8UFI - chains A and B of the 4 polymer chains in the assembly; structure by electron microscopy, 3.10 A resolution.

[Chain A]
Name: Rod cGMP-specific 3', 5'-cyclic phosphodiesterase subunit alpha
Source organism: Bos taurus
Notes: EC 3.1.4.35
UniProtKB: P11541 (PDE6A_BOVIN); residue numbers follow UniProt; this construct covers 1-859
Chain sequence (859 residues; each row starts with the number of its first residue):
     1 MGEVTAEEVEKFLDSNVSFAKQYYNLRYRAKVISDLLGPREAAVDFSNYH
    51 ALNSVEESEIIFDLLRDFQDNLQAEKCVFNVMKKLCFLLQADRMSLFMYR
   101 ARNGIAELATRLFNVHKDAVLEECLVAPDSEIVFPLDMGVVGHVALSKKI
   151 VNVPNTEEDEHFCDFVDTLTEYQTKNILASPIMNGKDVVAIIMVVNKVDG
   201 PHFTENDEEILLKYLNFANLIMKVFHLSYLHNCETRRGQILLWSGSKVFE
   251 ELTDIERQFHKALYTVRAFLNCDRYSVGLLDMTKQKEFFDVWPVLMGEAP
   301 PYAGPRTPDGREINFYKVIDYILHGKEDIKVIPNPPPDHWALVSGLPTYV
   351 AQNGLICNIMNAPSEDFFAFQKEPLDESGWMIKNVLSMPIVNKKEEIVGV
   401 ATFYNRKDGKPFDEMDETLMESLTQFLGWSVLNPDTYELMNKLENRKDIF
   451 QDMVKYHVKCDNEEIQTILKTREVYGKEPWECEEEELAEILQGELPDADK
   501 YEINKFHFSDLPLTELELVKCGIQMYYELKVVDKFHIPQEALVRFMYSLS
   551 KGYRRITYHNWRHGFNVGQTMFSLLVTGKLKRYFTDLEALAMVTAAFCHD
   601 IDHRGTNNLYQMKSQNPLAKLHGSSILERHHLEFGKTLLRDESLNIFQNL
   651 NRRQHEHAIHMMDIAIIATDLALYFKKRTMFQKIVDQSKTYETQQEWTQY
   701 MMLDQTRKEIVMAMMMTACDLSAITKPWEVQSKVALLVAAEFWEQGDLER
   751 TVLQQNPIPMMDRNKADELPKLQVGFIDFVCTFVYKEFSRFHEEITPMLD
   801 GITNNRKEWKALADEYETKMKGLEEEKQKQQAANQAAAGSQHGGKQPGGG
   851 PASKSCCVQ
Not modelled in the structure: 1-6, 823-859
Swiss-Prot annotation at these positions:
  - active site: His559 (Proton donor)
  - binding site (a divalent metal cation): His563, His599, Asp600, Asp720
  - modified residue: Gly2 (N-acetylglycine), Cys856 (Cysteine methyl ester)
  - lipidation: Cys856 (S-farnesyl cysteine)
Metal / ion sites: Zn2+: His563, His599, Asp600, Asp720; Mg2+ near Asp600 (its only coordinating residue here)
Small-molecule neighbours: cyclic guanosine monophosphate (PCG): Arg93, Met94, Ser95, Phe97, Phe113, Asn114, Phe134, Gly139, Val140, Val141, His161, Phe162, Cys163, Val166, Asp167, Thr170, Tyr172, Thr174, Met193, Val195

[Chain B]
Name: Rod cGMP-specific 3', 5'-cyclic phosphodiesterase subunit beta
Source organism: Bos taurus
Notes: EC 3.1.4.35
UniProtKB: P23439 (PDE6B_BOVIN); residue numbers follow UniProt; this construct covers 1-853
Chain sequence (853 residues; numbered 1 to 853; the number before each row is that of its first residue):
     1 MSLSEGQVHRFLDQNPGFADQYFGRKLSPEDVANACEDGCPEGCTSFREL
    51 CQVEESAALFELVQDMQENVNMERVVFKILRRLCSILHADRCSLFMYRQR
   101 NGVAELATRLFSVQPDSVLEDCLVPPDSEIVFPLDIGVVGHVAQTKKMVN
   151 VQDVMECPHFSSFADELTDYVTRNILATPIMNGKDVVAVIMAVNKLDGPC
   201 FTSEDEDVFLKYLNFGTLNLKIYHLSYLHNCETRRGQVLLWSANKVFEEL
   251 TDIERQFHKAFYTVRAYLNCDRYSVGLLDMTKEKEFFDVWPVLMGEAQAY
   301 SGPRTPDGREILFYKVIDYILHGKEDIKVIPSPPADHWALASGLPTYVAE
   351 SGFICNIMNAPADEMFNFQEGPLDDSGWIVKNVLSMPIVNKKEEIVGVAT
   401 FYNRKDGKPFDEQDEVLMESLTQFLGWSVLNTDTYDKMNKLENRKDIAQD
   451 MVLYHVRCDREEIQLILPTRERLGKEPADCEEDELGKILKEVLPGPAKFD
   501 IYEFHFSDLECTELELVKCGIQMYYELGVVRKFQIPQEVLVRFLFSVSKG
   551 YRRITYHNWRHGFNVAQTMFTLLMTGKLKSYYTDLEAFAMVTAGLCHDID
   601 HRGTNNLYQMKSQNPLAKLHGSSILERHHLEFGKFLLSEETLNIYQNLNR
   651 RQHEHVIHLMDIAIIATDLALYFKKRTMFQKIVDESKNYEDRKSWVEYLS
   701 LETTRKEIVMAMMMTACDLSAITKPWEVQSKVALLVAAEFWEQGDLERTV
   751 LDQQPIPMMDRNKAAELPKLQVGFIDFVCTFVYKEFSRFHEEILPMFDRL
   801 QNNRKEWKALADEYEAKVKALEEDQKKETTAKKVGTEICNGGPAPRSSTC
   851 RIL
Not modelled in the structure: 1-6, 828-853
Swiss-Prot annotation at these positions:
  - active site: His557 (Proton donor)
  - binding site (a divalent metal cation): His561, His597, Asp598, Asp718
  - modified residue: Ser2 (N-acetylserine), Cys850 (Cysteine methyl ester)
  - lipidation: Cys850 (S-geranylgeranyl cysteine)
Metal / ion sites: Zn2+: His561, His597, Asp598; Mg2+ near Asp598 (its only coordinating residue here)
Small-molecule neighbours: cyclic guanosine monophosphate (PCG): Arg91, Cys92, Ser93, Phe95, Phe111, Ser112, Phe132, Gly137, Val138, Val139, His159, Phe160, Ser161, Ala164, Asp165, Thr168, Tyr170, Thr172, Ile175, Met191, Val193
Reported in the primary citation:
  - disease-associated variants - H258N: decreased binding to Retinal rod rhodopsin-sensitive cGMP 3', 5'-cyclic phosphodiesterase subunit gamma (citing earlier work)

[Chain A / chain B interface]
Pairs across the interface - 230 pairs, chain A then chain B:
  Val9(A) - Val8(B)  hydrophobic
  Val9(A) - Phe11(B)  hydrophobic
  Glu10(A) - Tyr22(B)
  Glu10(A) - Arg25(B)  salt bridge
  Phe12(A) - Gln7(B)
  Phe12(A) - Val8(B)  hydrophobic
  Leu13(A) - Leu12(B)  hydrophobic
  Leu13(A) - Tyr22(B)
  Asp14(A) - Tyr22(B)  hydrogen bond
  Val17(A) - Val32(B)  hydrophobic
  Ser18(A) - Val32(B)
  Phe19(A) - Val8(B)  hydrophobic
  Phe19(A) - Leu12(B)  hydrophobic
  Ala20(A) - Phe23(B)
  Ala20(A) - Phe47(B)  hydrophobic
  Lys21(A) - Phe47(B)
  Tyr23(A) - His9(B)
  Tyr23(A) - Leu12(B)  hydrogen bond (side chain-backbone)
  Tyr23(A) - Asp13(B)
  Tyr23(A) - Phe23(B)  hydrophobic
  Tyr24(A) - Phe23(B)  hydrophobic
  Tyr24(A) - Thr45(B)
  Tyr24(A) - Phe47(B)  hydrophobic
  Tyr24(A) - Arg48(B)
  Leu26(A) - His88(B)  hydrogen bond (backbone-side chain)
  Arg27(A) - His9(B)
  Arg27(A) - Asp13(B)  salt bridge
  Arg27(A) - Asp197(B)  salt bridge
  Tyr28(A) - Asp20(B)  hydrogen bond
  Tyr28(A) - Phe23(B)  hydrophobic
  Arg29(A) - Cys51(B)
  Arg29(A) - Glu55(B)  salt bridge
  Arg29(A) - Arg82(B)
  Arg29(A) - Ile86(B)
  Ala30(A) - Glu204(B)
  Ala30(A) - Val208(B)
  Lys31(A) - Glu204(B)  hydrogen bond (backbone-side chain)
  Val32(A) - Arg48(B)
  Ile33(A) - Glu55(B)
  Ile33(A) - Tyr212(B)  hydrophobic
  Ser34(A) - Lys211(B)  hydrogen bond
  Asp35(A) - Arg48(B)  salt bridge
  Leu36(A) - Arg48(B)
  Leu36(A) - Gln52(B)
  Leu37(A) - Lys211(B)
  Leu37(A) - Tyr212(B)  hydrophobic
  Leu37(A) - Phe215(B)  hydrophobic
  Gly38(A) - Lys211(B)
  Leu52(A) - Asp38(B)
  Asn53(A) - Asp38(B)  hydrogen bond (side chain-backbone)
  Asn53(A) - Gly39(B)  hydrogen bond (side chain-backbone)
  Ser54(A) - Cys36(B)
  Ser54(A) - Asp38(B)  hydrogen bond (backbone-side chain)
  Ser54(A) - Cys40(B)
  Ser54(A) - Val53(B)
  Val55(A) - Cys40(B)  hydrophobic
  Val55(A) - Glu49(B)
  Val55(A) - Gln52(B)
  Ser58(A) - Gln52(B)  hydrogen bond
  Ser58(A) - Ser56(B)
  Glu59(A) - Gln52(B)
  Ile61(A) - Ser56(B)
  Phe62(A) - Gln52(B)
  Phe62(A) - Glu55(B)
  Phe62(A) - Ser56(B)
  Leu65(A) - Leu59(B)  hydrophobic
  Leu65(A) - Val63(B)  hydrophobic
  Leu65(A) - Phe215(B)  hydrophobic
  Phe68(A) - Asn214(B)
  Phe68(A) - Leu218(B)  hydrophobic
  Gln69(A) - Asn214(B)
  Asp70(A) - Met181(B)
  Leu72(A) - Leu218(B)  hydrophobic
  Lys213(A) - Phe60(B)
  Leu215(A) - Gln67(B)
  Asn216(A) - Val63(B)
  Asn216(A) - Gln64(B)
  Asn216(A) - Gln67(B)  hydrogen bond
  Phe217(A) - Phe60(B)  hydrophobic
  Phe217(A) - Val63(B)  hydrophobic
  Asn219(A) - Gln67(B)
  Leu220(A) - Val63(B)  hydrophobic
  Leu220(A) - Met66(B)  hydrophobic
  Leu220(A) - Gln67(B)
  Leu220(A) - Ile222(B)  hydrophobic
  Lys223(A) - Gln67(B)  hydrogen bond (side chain-backbone)
  Lys223(A) - Val70(B)
  Val224(A) - Ile222(B)  hydrophobic
  Leu227(A) - Ser226(B)
  His231(A) - Leu228(B)
  His231(A) - His229(B)
  His231(A) - Glu232(B)
  Glu234(A) - His229(B)
  Glu234(A) - Glu232(B)
  Glu234(A) - Thr233(B)  hydrogen bond
  Thr235(A) - Glu232(B)  hydrogen bond
  Thr235(A) - Arg235(B)
  Arg237(A) - Gln237(B)  hydrogen bond
  Gly238(A) - Leu239(B)
  Gln239(A) - Arg235(B)  hydrogen bond
  Leu241(A) - Gly236(B)
  Leu241(A) - Leu239(B)  hydrophobic
  Leu241(A) - Leu240(B)  hydrophobic
  Leu242(A) - Leu239(B)  hydrophobic
  Leu242(A) - Ser420(B)
  Leu242(A) - Trp427(B)  hydrophobic
  Ser246(A) - Lys391(B)
  Ser246(A) - Trp427(B)
  Val248(A) - Phe247(B)  hydrophobic
  Phe249(A) - Val246(B)  hydrophobic
  Phe249(A) - Phe247(B)  hydrophobic
  Phe249(A) - Phe424(B)  hydrophobic
  Phe249(A) - Trp427(B)
  Phe249(A) - Ser428(B)
  Phe249(A) - Leu430(B)
  Glu251(A) - Leu430(B)
  Leu252(A) - Thr434(B)
  Glu287(A) - Arg627(B)  salt bridge
  Phe288(A) - Ile662(B)  hydrophobic
  Phe288(A) - Ile665(B)  hydrophobic
  Phe289(A) - Leu671(B)  hydrophobic
  Phe289(A) - Lys675(B)  hydrogen bond (backbone-side chain)
  Trp292(A) - Ile662(B)  hydrophobic
  Trp292(A) - Met678(B)  hydrophobic
  Trp292(A) - Thr704(B)
  Trp292(A) - Glu707(B)  hydrogen bond
  Trp292(A) - Ile708(B)  hydrophobic
  Trp292(A) - Ala711(B)  hydrophobic
  Leu295(A) - Thr704(B)
  Met296(A) - Lys681(B)
  Met296(A) - Ile708(B)  hydrophobic
  Glu298(A) - Met678(B)
  Glu298(A) - Lys681(B)  salt bridge
  Lys393(A) - Asn244(B)  hydrogen bond
  Lys393(A) - Phe247(B)
  Lys393(A) - Glu248(B)
  Ser422(A) - Leu240(B)
  Phe426(A) - Ala243(B)  hydrophobic
  Phe426(A) - Phe247(B)  hydrophobic
  Phe426(A) - Phe424(B)  hydrophobic
  Trp429(A) - Leu240(B)
  Trp429(A) - Asn244(B)
  Trp429(A) - Phe247(B)
  Ser430(A) - Phe247(B)
  Leu432(A) - Phe247(B)
  Leu432(A) - Glu249(B)
  Asn433(A) - Phe247(B)
  Asn433(A) - Asn431(B)  hydrogen bond
  Thr436(A) - Leu250(B)
  Thr436(A) - Thr434(B)
  Leu439(A) - Met438(B)  hydrophobic
  Met440(A) - Lys437(B)
  Met440(A) - Met438(B)  hydrophobic
  Lys442(A) - Leu619(B)
  Leu443(A) - Met438(B)
  Leu443(A) - Leu441(B)  hydrophobic
  Leu443(A) - Glu442(B)
  Leu443(A) - Lys445(B)
  Glu444(A) - Leu441(B)
  Asn445(A) - Pro615(B)
  Asn445(A) - Lys618(B)
  Asn445(A) - Leu619(B)
  Arg446(A) - Lys445(B)
  Arg446(A) - Leu619(B)
  Arg446(A) - Glu631(B)  salt bridge
  Lys447(A) - Leu441(B)
  Lys447(A) - Arg444(B)
  Lys447(A) - Lys445(B)
  Asp448(A) - Pro615(B)
  Ile449(A) - Arg602(B)
  Ile449(A) - Pro615(B)  hydrophobic
  Ile449(A) - Leu616(B)  hydrophobic
  Ile449(A) - Leu619(B)  hydrophobic
  Ile449(A) - His628(B)
  Phe450(A) - Ala448(B)  hydrophobic
  Phe450(A) - Gln449(B)
  Phe450(A) - Val452(B)
  Gln451(A) - Arg444(B)
  Met453(A) - Val452(B)  hydrophobic
  Met453(A) - Asp600(B)
  Met453(A) - Arg602(B)
  Met453(A) - His628(B)
  Met453(A) - Phe632(B)  hydrophobic
  Val454(A) - Ala448(B)
  Val454(A) - Met451(B)  hydrophobic
  Val454(A) - Val452(B)  hydrophobic
  Tyr456(A) - Arg552(B)
  Tyr456(A) - Arg553(B)  hydrogen bond (side chain-backbone)
  His457(A) - His455(B)
  His457(A) - Val456(B)
  His457(A) - Lys549(B)
  Val458(A) - His455(B)
  Asp461(A) - Arg553(B)  salt bridge
  Lys551(A) - His455(B)
  Arg554(A) - Tyr454(B)
  Arg555(A) - Tyr454(B)  hydrogen bond (backbone-side chain)
  Arg555(A) - Asp459(B)  salt bridge
  Asp602(A) - Met451(B)
  Arg604(A) - Ile447(B)
  Arg604(A) - Asp450(B)  salt bridge
  Arg604(A) - Met451(B)
  Pro617(A) - Asn443(B)
  Pro617(A) - Asp446(B)
  Leu618(A) - Ile447(B)  hydrophobic
  Lys620(A) - Lys440(B)
  Lys620(A) - Asn443(B)
  Leu621(A) - Lys440(B)
  Leu621(A) - Asn443(B)
  Leu621(A) - Arg444(B)
  Leu621(A) - Ile447(B)  hydrophobic
  Arg629(A) - Glu285(B)  salt bridge
  His630(A) - Ile447(B)
  Glu633(A) - Arg444(B)  salt bridge
  Phe634(A) - Met451(B)  hydrophobic
  Ile664(A) - Phe286(B)  hydrophobic
  Ile667(A) - Glu285(B)
  Ile667(A) - Phe286(B)  hydrophobic
  Leu673(A) - Phe287(B)  hydrophobic
  Lys677(A) - Phe287(B)  hydrogen bond (side chain-backbone)
  Thr679(A) - Glu296(B)
  Met680(A) - Trp290(B)
  Met680(A) - Pro291(B)
  Lys683(A) - Glu296(B)  salt bridge
  Thr706(A) - Trp290(B)
  Thr706(A) - Leu293(B)
  Arg707(A) - Met294(B)
  Glu709(A) - Trp290(B)  hydrogen bond
  Ile710(A) - Trp290(B)  hydrophobic
  Ile710(A) - Met294(B)  hydrophobic
  Ala713(A) - Trp290(B)  hydrophobic
Also at the interface, not in a pair above, chain A (130 interface residues in all): Asn25, Ser228, Leu230, Gly245, Glu250, Pro293, Gln425, Asp452, Gly552, Asn616, Asp663, Ile684
Also at the interface, not in a pair above, chain B (137 interface residues in all): Pro16, Phe18, Ala19, Ala33, Ala35, Leu50, Ser85, Asn182, Asp207, Lys221, Leu225, Asp288, Gln423, Glu462, Phe635, Thr677, Ile682, Arg705

[Summary]
130 residues of chain A face 137 of chain B across their interface; the contacts include 24 hydrogen bonds and
14 salt bridges. Polar pairs include Glu10(A)-Arg25(B), Arg27(A)-Asp13(B) and Arg27(A)-Asp197(B). Ligands of
chain A: cyclic guanosine monophosphate. The paper reports that H258N of chain B reduces binding to Retinal
rod rhodopsin-sensitive cGMP 3', 5'-cyclic phosphodiesterase subunit gamma.
Here chain A is Rod cGMP-specific 3', 5'-cyclic phosphodiesterase subunit alpha and chain B is Rod
cGMP-specific 3', 5'-cyclic phosphodiesterase subunit beta, both from Bos taurus. Entry 8UFI (Cryo-EM
structure of bovine phosphodiesterase 6) was determined by electron microscopy together with 8UGB, 8UGS and
8ULG from the same study.
